PDB entry 8GY2 | electron microscopy, 2.50 A resolution | chains A and B of the 3 polymer chains in the assembly

Chain A:
Protein: Alcohol dehydrogenase (quinone), dehydrogenase subunit
Organism: Gluconobacter oxydans 621H
Notes: EC 1.1.5.5
UniProt: O05542 (ADHA_GLUOX); residue numbers follow UniProt; this construct covers 1-757
Sequence (757 residues; numbered 1 to 757; the number before each row is that of its first residue):
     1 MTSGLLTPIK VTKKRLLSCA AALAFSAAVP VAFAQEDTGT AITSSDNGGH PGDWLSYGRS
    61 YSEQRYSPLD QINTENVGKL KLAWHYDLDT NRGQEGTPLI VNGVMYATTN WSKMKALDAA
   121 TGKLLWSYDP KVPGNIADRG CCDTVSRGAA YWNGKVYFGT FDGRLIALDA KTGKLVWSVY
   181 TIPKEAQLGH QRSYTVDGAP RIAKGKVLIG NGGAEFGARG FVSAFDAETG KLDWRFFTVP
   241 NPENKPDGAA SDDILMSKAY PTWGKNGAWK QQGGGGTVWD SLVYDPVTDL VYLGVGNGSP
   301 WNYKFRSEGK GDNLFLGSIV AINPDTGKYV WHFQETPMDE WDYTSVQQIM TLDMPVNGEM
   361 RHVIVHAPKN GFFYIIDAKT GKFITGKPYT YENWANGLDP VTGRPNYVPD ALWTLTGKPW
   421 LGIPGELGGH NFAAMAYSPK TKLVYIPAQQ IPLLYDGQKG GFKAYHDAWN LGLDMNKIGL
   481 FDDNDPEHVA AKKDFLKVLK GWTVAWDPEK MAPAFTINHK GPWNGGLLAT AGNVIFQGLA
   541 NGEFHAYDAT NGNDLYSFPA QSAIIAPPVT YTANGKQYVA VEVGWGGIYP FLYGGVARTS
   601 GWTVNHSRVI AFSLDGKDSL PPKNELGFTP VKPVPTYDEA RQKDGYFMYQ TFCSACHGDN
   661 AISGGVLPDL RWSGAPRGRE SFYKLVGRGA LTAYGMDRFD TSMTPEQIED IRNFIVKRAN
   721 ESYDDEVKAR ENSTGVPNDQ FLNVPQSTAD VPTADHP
Unresolved in the structure: 1-34
Swiss-Prot annotation at these positions:
  - active site: Asp342 (Proton acceptor)
  - binding site (pyrroloquinoline quinone): Glu95, Arg147, Thr277, Lys369, Ile588
  - binding site (Ca(2+)): Glu215, Asn297, Asp342
  - binding site (heme c): Cys653, Cys656, His657, Met696
  - modified residue: Gln35 (Pyrrolidone carboxylic acid)
Disulfides: Cys141-Cys142
Glycans and other covalent adducts: heme c (HEC) linked to Cys653, Cys656
Ion coordination: Ca2+: Glu215, Asn297, Asp342 (together with pyrroloquinoline quinone); heme c Fe near His657 (its only coordinating residue here)
Small-molecule neighbours:
  - heme c (HEC): Arg92, Ala137, Asp138, Phe652, His657, Leu667, Pro668, Leu670, Ser673, Gly674, Ala675, Phe682, Leu685, Val686, Leu691, Tyr694, Gly695, Met696, Phe699, Met703, Ile711, Ile715
  - pyrroloquinoline quinone (PQQ): Glu95, Cys141, Cys142, Arg147, Asp197, Gly212, Gly213, Ala214, Glu215, Thr277, Trp279, Asn297, Asp342, Lys369, Glu426, Leu427, Asn431, Phe432, Trp523, Ile588

Chain B:
Protein: Alcohol dehydrogenase (quinone), cytochrome c subunit
Organism: Gluconobacter oxydans 621H
Notes: EC 1.1.5.5
UniProt: Q47945 (ADHB_GLUOX); numbering as in UniProt (aligned over 1-478)
Sequence (478 residues; row label = number of the first residue in the row):
     1 MLNALTRDRL VSEMKQGWKL AAAIGLMAVS FGAAHAQDAD EALIKRGEYV ARLSDCIACH
    61 TALHGQPYAG GLEIKSPIGT IYSTNITPDP EHGIGNYTLE DFTKALRKGI RKDGATVYPA
   121 MPYPEFARLS DDDIRAMYAF FMHGVKPVAL QNKAPDISWP LSMRWPLGMW RAMFVPSMTP
   181 GVDKSISDPE VARGEYLVNG PGHCGECHTP RGFGMQVKAY GTAGGNAYLA GGAPIDNWIA
   241 PSLRSNSDTG LGRWSEDDIV TFLKSGRIDH SAVFGGMADV VAYSTQHWSD DDLRATAKYL
   301 KSMPAVPEGK NLGQDDGQTT ALLNKGGQGN AGAEVYLHNC AICHMNDGTG VNRMFPPLAG
   361 NPVVITDDPT SLANVVAFGG ILPPTNSAPS AVAMPGFKNH LSDQEMADVV NFMRKGWGNN
   421 APGTVSASDI QKLRTTGAPV STAGWNVSSK GWMAYMPQPY GEDWTFSPQT HTGVDDAQ
Unresolved in the structure: 1-38, 472-478
Swiss-Prot annotation at these positions:
  - binding site (heme c): Cys56, Cys59, His60, Cys204, Cys207, His208, Cys340, Cys343, His344
  - modified residue: Gln37 (Pyrrolidone carboxylic acid)
Glycans and other covalent adducts: heme c (HEC) linked to Cys56, Cys59, Cys204, Cys207, Cys340, Cys343
Ion coordination: heme c Fe site 1 near His60 (its only coordinating residue here); heme c Fe site 2: His208, Met277; heme c Fe site 3: His344, Met394
Small-molecule neighbours:
  - heme c (HEC), molecule 1: Ser54, Asp55, His60, Ile74, Ile81, Tyr82, Ser83, Thr84, Ile86, Ile94, Tyr97, Phe102, Ala105, Leu106, Arg111, Val117, Tyr118, Ala120, Met121, Pro122, Phe126, Met137, Phe141, Arg164, His203
  - heme c (HEC), molecule 2: Gly202, His203, His208, Trp238, Ile239, Ala240, Pro241, Leu243, Thr249, Leu251, Trp254, Phe262, Leu263, Ser271, Ala272, Val273, Phe274, Gly275, Gly276, Met277, Val280, Trp288, Thr296, Leu300, Pro362, Val363
  - heme c (HEC), molecule 3: Ser271, Ala272, Val273, Phe274, Asn339, Ile342, His344, Met354, Phe355, Pro356, Leu358, Asn361, Val363, Val364, Leu372, Val375, Val376, Gly380, Ile381, Leu382, Val392, Ala393, Met394, Pro395, Phe397, Leu401, Val409, Met413, Tyr460, Phe466
  - heme c (HEC), molecule 4: Met354, Pro389, Ser390, Ala391
  - ubiquinone-10 (U10): Ala58, Leu72, Ile74, Ser76, Pro77, Ile78, Tyr118, Pro119, Ala120, Pro166, Leu167, Trp170, Glu206, Arg211, Met215, Ile235, Asp279

Interface between chain A and chain B:
Residue-residue contacts (69):
  Leu88(A) with Met453(B)
  Asp89(A) with Met453(B); Tyr455(B)
  Thr90(A) with Tyr455(B)
  Asn91(A) with Tyr455(B)
  Trp111(A) with Gln458(B)
  Lys131(A) with Pro459(B)
  Val132(A) with Gln458(B), hydrogen bond (backbone-side chain); Pro459(B)
  Pro133(A) with Pro459(B)
  Gly134(A) with Gln458(B); Pro459(B), hydrogen bond (backbone-backbone)
  Asn135(A) with Tyr460(B); Gly461(B)
  Asn605(A) with Trp452(B), hydrogen bond (backbone-side chain)
  Pro622(A) with Lys450(B)
  Lys623(A) with Ser449(B), hydrogen bond (side chain-backbone); Lys450(B); Gly451(B), hydrogen bond (side chain-backbone)
  Asn624(A) with Asn386(B), hydrogen bond; Lys450(B), hydrogen bond (backbone-backbone)
  Leu626(A) with Asn386(B)
  Gly627(A) with Asn386(B)
  Phe628(A) with Thr385(B); Asn386(B); Pro389(B), hydrophobic; Trp452(B), hydrophobic
  Thr629(A) with Asn386(B), hydrogen bond (backbone-backbone)
  Val631(A) with Arg353(B)
  Pro668(A) with Pro389(B), hydrophobic; Ser390(B)
  Trp672(A) with Arg353(B), hydrogen bond (backbone-side chain)
  Ser673(A) with Arg353(B)
  Gly674(A) with Val351(B); Asn352(B); Arg353(B)
  Ala675(A) with Val351(B)
  Arg677(A) with Asn352(B)
  Glu680(A) with Met345(B); Asn346(B), hydrogen bond (side chain-backbone); Asp347(B)
  Ser681(A) with Met345(B); Val351(B)
  Lys684(A) with Ala341(B), hydrogen bond (side chain-backbone); Ile342(B); Met345(B); Asn346(B), hydrogen bond
  Leu685(A) with Val351(B), hydrophobic; Met354(B), hydrophobic
  Arg688(A) with Ile342(B); Trp464(B); Phe466(B); Gln469(B)
  Gly689(A) with Trp464(B)
  Leu691(A) with Met354(B), hydrophobic; Phe355(B), hydrophobic; Ser390(B)
  Thr692(A) with Tyr460(B); Trp464(B)
  Ala693(A) with Pro457(B), hydrophobic; Gln458(B), hydrogen bond (backbone-backbone); Tyr460(B)
  Tyr694(A) with Ile381(B); Ala391(B); Val392(B); Ala393(B); Tyr455(B), hydrogen bond (side chain-backbone); Met456(B); Pro457(B)
Also at the interface, not in a pair above, chain A (41 interface residues in all): Asp87, Lys113, His606, Tyr683, Ala690, Asp700
Also at the interface, not in a pair above, chain B (41 interface residues in all): Cys343, Gly350, Pro384, Ser387, Glu462, Asp463, Ser467, Pro468

Overview:
Chain A and chain B each contribute 41 residues to their interface; the contacts include 14 hydrogen bonds.
Polar contacts include Val132(A)-Gln458(B), Asn605(A)-Trp452(B) and Lys623(A)-Ser449(B). Ligands of chain A:
pyrroloquinoline quinone. Ligands of chain B: heme c and ubiquinone-10.
Here chain A is Alcohol dehydrogenase (quinone), dehydrogenase subunit and chain B is Alcohol dehydrogenase
(quinone), cytochrome c subunit, both from Gluconobacter oxydans 621H. Entry 8GY2 (Cryo-EM Structure of
Membrane-Bound Alcohol Dehydrogenase from Gluconobacter oxydans) was determined by electron microscopy (same
publication as 8GY3).
